Entry 6FCN (X-ray diffraction, 3.22 A resolution); this record covers chains A and E of the 3 polymer chains in the assembly.

== Chain A (and E) ==
Name: Proliferating cell nuclear antigen
From: Homo sapiens
Notes: chain E of this document is another copy of the same molecule, construct and numbering; everything in this record applies to it too
UniProt: P12004 (PCNA_HUMAN); residue numbers follow UniProt; this construct covers 1-261
Sequence (282 residues; row label = number of the first residue in the row; numbers below 1 keep their minus sign (Met-20 is residue -20)):
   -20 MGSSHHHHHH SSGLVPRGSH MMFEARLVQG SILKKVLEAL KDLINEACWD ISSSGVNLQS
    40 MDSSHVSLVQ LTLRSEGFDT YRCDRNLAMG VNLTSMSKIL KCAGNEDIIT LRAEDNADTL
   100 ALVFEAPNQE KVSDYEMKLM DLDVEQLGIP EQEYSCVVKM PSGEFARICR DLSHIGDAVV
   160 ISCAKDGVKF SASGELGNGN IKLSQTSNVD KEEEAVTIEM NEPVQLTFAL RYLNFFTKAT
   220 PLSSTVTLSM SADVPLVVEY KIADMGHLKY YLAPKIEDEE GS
Unresolved in the structure: -20 to 0, 186-189, 257-261 (chain E: -20 to 0, 187-190, 256-261)
Construct notes: initiating methionine (-20); expression tag (-19 to 0)
Swiss-Prot annotation at these positions:
  - DNA-binding region: Arg61 to Lys80
  - modified residue: Lys14 (N6-acetyllysine), Lys77 (N6-acetyllysine), Lys80 (N6-acetyllysine), Tyr211 (Phosphotyrosine), Lys248 (N6-acetyllysine)
  - cross-link (Glycyl lysine isopeptide (Lys-Gly)): Lys164 (interchain with G-Cter in SUMO2), Lys254 (interchain with G-Cter in SUMO2)
  - natural variant: Ser228 (S228I: In ATLD2)
  - mutagenesis: Lys13 (K13R: Inhibits acetylation, recruitment to DNA damage sites, inducible ubiquitination and protein degradation, DNA replication and repair synthesis efficiencies, but homotrimer formation, nuclear ...), Lys14 (K14R: Inhibits acetylation, recruitment to DNA damage sites, inducible ubiquitination and protein degradation, DNA replication and repair synthesis efficiencies, but homotrimer formation, nuclear ...), Lys20 (K20R: Inhibits acetylation, recruitment to DNA damage sites, inducible ubiquitination and protein degradation, DNA replication and repair synthesis efficiencies, but homotrimer formation, nuclear ...), Met40 (M40A: Complete loss of interaction with UHRF2), Ser43 to Val45 (No effect on POLD3-binding. Impairs binding to ALKBH2), Lys77 (K77A: Inhibits recruitment to DNA damage sites, but nuclear localization is similar as the wild-type; in association with A-80 ...), Lys80 (K80A: Inhibits recruitment to DNA damage sites, but nuclear localization is similar as the wild-type; in association with A-77 ...), Gln125 to Ile128 (Strong decrease in POLD3-binding. Impairs binding to ALKBH2), Ile128 (I128A: Complete loss of interaction with UHRF2), Lys164 (K164R: Abolishes ubiquitination. No effect on interaction with SHPRH), Val188 to Lys190 (No effect on POLD3-binding. No effect on ALKBH2-binding), Tyr211 (Y211F: Alters chromatin-associated PCNA stability and its function in DNA replication and repair), 3 further mutagenesis entries in UniProt

== How chain A and chain E interact ==
Pairs across the interface (31):
  Glu143(A) with Lys110(E), salt bridge
  Arg146(A) with Lys80(E), hydrogen bond (side chain-backbone); Cys81(E); Ala82(E); Gly83(E)
  Asp150(A) with Cys81(E)
  Leu151(A) with Tyr114(E)
  Ile154(A) with Ile78(E), hydrophobic; Tyr114(E), hydrophobic
  Glu174(A) with Lys117(E)
  Leu175(A) with Ser74(E); Ile78(E), hydrophobic; Met116(E); Lys117(E), hydrogen bond (backbone-backbone)
  Gly176(A) with Glu115(E)
  Asn177(A) with Tyr114(E); Glu115(E), hydrogen bond (backbone-backbone)
  Gly178(A) with Asp113(E); Tyr114(E)
  Asn179(A) with Val111(E); Ser112(E); Asp113(E), hydrogen bond (backbone-backbone)
  Ile180(A) with Lys110(E); Tyr114(E)
  Lys181(A) with Lys110(E); Val111(E), hydrogen bond (backbone-backbone)
  Leu182(A) with Glu109(E); Lys110(E)
  Ser183(A) with Glu109(E)
  Thr185(A) with Glu109(E)
  Val195(A) with Glu109(E)
Interface residues without a listed pair, chain A (20 interface residues in all): Ile147, His153, Gly173
Interface residues without a listed pair, chain E (16 interface residues in all): Lys77

== Summary ==
20 residues of chain A and 16 residues of chain E are in contact; the contacts include 5 hydrogen bonds and 1
salt bridge. Polar pairs include Glu143(A)-Lys110(E), Arg146(A)-Lys80(E) and Leu175(A)-Lys117(E). From
UniProt: 23 mutagenesis sites on chain A.
Chain A and chain E are both Proliferating cell nuclear antigen (Homo sapiens); the structure, Crystal
structure of human PCNA soaked with p47phox(106-127) peptide, was determined by X-ray diffraction, deposited
together with 6FCM.
